PDB entry 8I0N | electron microscopy, 3.26 A resolution | chains I and M of the 8 polymer chains in the assembly

== Chain I ==
Molecule: Fab30 heavy chain
Organism: Mus musculus
Chain sequence (237 residues; row label = number of the first residue in the row):
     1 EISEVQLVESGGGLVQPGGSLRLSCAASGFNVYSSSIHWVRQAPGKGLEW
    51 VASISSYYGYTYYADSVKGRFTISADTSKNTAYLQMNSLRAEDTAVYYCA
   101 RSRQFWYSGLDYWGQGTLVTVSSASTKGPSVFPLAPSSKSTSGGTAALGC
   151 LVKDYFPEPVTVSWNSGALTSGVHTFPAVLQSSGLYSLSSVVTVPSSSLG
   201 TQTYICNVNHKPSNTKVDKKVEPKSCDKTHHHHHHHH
Disordered / not traced: 1-4, 122-237
Cystine bridges: Cys25-Cys99

== Chain M ==
Molecule: Fab30 light chain
Organism: Mus musculus
Chain sequence (215 residues; each row starts with the number of its first residue):
     1 SDIQMTQSPSSLSASVGDRVTITCRASQSVSSAVAWYQQKPGKAPKLLIY
    51 SASSLYSGVPSRFSGSRSGTDFTLTISSLQPEDFATYYCQQYKYVPVTFG
   101 QGTKVEIKRTVAAPSVFIFPPSDSQLKSGTASVVCLLNNFYPREAKVQWK
   151 VDNALQSGNSQESVTEQDSKDSTYSLSSTLTLSKADYEKHKVYACEVTHQ
   201 GLSSPVTKSFNRGEC
Disordered / not traced: 108-215
Cystine bridges: Cys24-Cys89

== Chain I / chain M interface ==
Contacting residue pairs (20):
  Gln42(I) - Gln39(M)  hydrogen bond
  Gln42(I) - Tyr88(M)
  Gly47(I) - Tyr88(M)
  Leu48(I) - Pro45(M)  hydrophobic
  Leu48(I) - Tyr88(M)  hydrophobic
  Trp50(I) - Pro96(M)  hydrophobic
  Trp50(I) - Val97(M)
  Tyr98(I) - Gln39(M)
  Tyr107(I) - Gln90(M)
  Tyr107(I) - Tyr92(M)  hydrophobic
  Ser108(I) - Leu47(M)
  Ser108(I) - Tyr50(M)
  Gly109(I) - Tyr37(M)
  Leu110(I) - Tyr37(M)  hydrogen bond (backbone-side chain)
  Leu110(I) - Leu47(M)
  Asp111(I) - Leu47(M)
  Asp111(I) - Tyr56(M)
  Trp113(I) - Ala44(M)  hydrophobic
  Trp113(I) - Pro45(M)  hydrogen bond (side chain-backbone)
  Gly114(I) - Ala44(M)
Other interface residues (no listed pair), chain I (15 interface residues in all): Val40, Lys46, Tyr112
Other interface residues (no listed pair), chain M (15 interface residues in all): Lys43, Phe99, Gln101

== In short ==
Chain I and chain M each contribute 15 residues to their interface, with 3 hydrogen bonds. Among the polar
pairs are Gln42(I)-Gln39(M), Leu110(I)-Tyr37(M) and Trp113(I)-Pro45(M).
Here chain I is Fab30 heavy chain and chain M is Fab30 light chain, both from Mus musculus. Entry 8I0N
(Structure of beta-arrestin1 in complex with a phosphopeptide corresponding to the human C5a anaphylatoxin
chemotactic receptor ...) was determined by electron microscopy (same publication as 8GO8, 8GOC, 8GOO, 8GP3,
8I0Q, 8I0Z and 8I10).
